5V5S - chains A and C of the 12 polymer chains in the assembly; structure by electron microscopy, 6.50 A resolution (low resolution: residue-level contacts below are approximate; hydrogen-bond / salt-bridge calls are withheld).

[Chain A (and C)]
Name: Outer membrane protein TolC
Organism: Escherichia coli
Notes: chain C of this document is another copy of the same molecule, construct and numbering; everything in this record applies to it too
Reference sequence: P02930 (TOLC_ECOLI); residues 1-442 here correspond to UniProt positions 23-464 (UniProt number = residue number + 22)
Chain sequence (442 residues; row label = number of the first residue in the row):
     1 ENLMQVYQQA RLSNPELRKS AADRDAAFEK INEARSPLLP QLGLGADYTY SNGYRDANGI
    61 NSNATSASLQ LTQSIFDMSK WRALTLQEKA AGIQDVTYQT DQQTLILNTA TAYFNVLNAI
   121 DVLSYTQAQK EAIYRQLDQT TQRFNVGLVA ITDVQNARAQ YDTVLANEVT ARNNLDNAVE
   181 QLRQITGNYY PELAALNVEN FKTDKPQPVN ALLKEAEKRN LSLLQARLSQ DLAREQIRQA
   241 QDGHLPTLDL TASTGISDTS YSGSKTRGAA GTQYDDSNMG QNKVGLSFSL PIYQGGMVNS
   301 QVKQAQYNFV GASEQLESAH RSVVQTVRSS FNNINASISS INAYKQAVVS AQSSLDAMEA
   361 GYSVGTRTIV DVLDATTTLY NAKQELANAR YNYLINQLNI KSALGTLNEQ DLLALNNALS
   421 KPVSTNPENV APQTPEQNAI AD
Unresolved in the structure: 429-442
Modified positions: Mse4, Mse78, Mse279, Mse297, Mse358 (selenomethionine; parent Met)
From the paper describing this entry:
  - self-association interface (contacts with another copy of this molecule); pairs are residue here / residue on that copy: D153-R367 (hydrogen bond)
  - contacts within the chain: Y362-R367

[Interface between chain A and chain C]
Contacting residue pairs (113; chain A residue first):
  G255(A) - Y54(C)
  I256(A) - Y54(C)
  D258(A) - R55(C)
  D276(A) - D56(C)
  S277(A) - D56(C)
  N278(A) - Y54(C)
  N278(A) - R55(C)
  N278(A) - D56(C)
  Mse279(A) - Y54(C)
  Mse279(A) - R55(C)
  Mse279(A) - A57(C)
  G280(A) - N52(C)
  G280(A) - G53(C)
  G280(A) - Y54(C)
  Q281(A) - Y50(C)
  Q281(A) - S51(C)
  Q281(A) - N52(C)
  Q281(A) - Y54(C)
  N282(A) - Y50(C)
  N282(A) - S51(C)
  N282(A) - N52(C)
  K283(A) - Y50(C)
  V284(A) - Y48(C)
  V284(A) - T49(C)
  V284(A) - Y50(C)
  G285(A) - Y48(C)
  L286(A) - A46(C)
  L286(A) - D47(C)
  S287(A) - A46(C)
  F288(A) - L44(C)
  F288(A) - G45(C)
  F288(A) - A46(C)
  S289(A) - L44(C)
  L290(A) - L42(C)
  L290(A) - G43(C)
  L290(A) - L44(C)
  I292(A) - L42(C)
  I292(A) - G43(C)
  I292(A) - L44(C)
  I292(A) - L69(C)
  Y293(A) - L39(C)
  Y293(A) - P40(C)
  Y293(A) - Q41(C)
  Y293(A) - L42(C)
  Q294(A) - Q41(C)
  G295(A) - S36(C)
  G295(A) - L39(C)
  G295(A) - Q41(C)
  G296(A) - S36(C)
  Mse297(A) - E33(C)
  Mse297(A) - S36(C)
  Mse297(A) - P37(C)
  S300(A) - E29(C)
  S300(A) - E33(C)
  Q301(A) - E33(C)
  K303(A) - E29(C)
  Q304(A) - A26(C)
  Q304(A) - E29(C)
  Q304(A) - K30(C)
  Q304(A) - E33(C)
  Y307(A) - A22(C)
  Y307(A) - D25(C)
  Y307(A) - A26(C)
  V310(A) - A22(C)
  G311(A) - K19(C)
  E314(A) - P15(C)
  E314(A) - R18(C)
  E314(A) - K19(C)
  Q315(A) - K19(C)
  E317(A) - P15(C)
  S318(A) - P15(C)
  S318(A) - E16(C)
  R321(A) - S13(C)
  R321(A) - P15(C)
  R321(A) - R183(C)
  R321(A) - Q184(C)
  R321(A) - I185(C)
  R321(A) - T186(C)
  R321(A) - G187(C)
  V324(A) - E180(C)
  Q325(A) - E180(C)
  Q325(A) - Q181(C)
  Q325(A) - Q184(C)
  R328(A) - E180(C)
  R328(A) - R183(C)
  S329(A) - N177(C)
  N332(A) - N173(C)
  N332(A) - D176(C)
  N333(A) - N173(C)
  A336(A) - V169(C)
  A336(A) - N173(C)
  S340(A) - V169(C)
  S340(A) - T170(C)
  A343(A) - D162(C)
  Q346(A) - R158(C)
  Q346(A) - D162(C)
  A347(A) - D162(C)
  S350(A) - Q155(C)
  S350(A) - R158(C)
  S350(A) - A159(C)
  S350(A) - D162(C)
  S353(A) - Q155(C)
  S354(A) - T152(C)
  S354(A) - Q155(C)
  S354(A) - N156(C)
  A357(A) - I151(C)
  A357(A) - T152(C)
  Mse358(A) - T152(C)
  Mse358(A) - N156(C)
  R367(A) - D153(C)
  R367(A) - T368(C)
  R367(A) - V370(C)
  T378(A) - Q160(C)
Interface residues without a listed pair, chain A (60 interface residues in all): T254, S257, S339, A351, L355, A375
Interface residues without a listed pair, chain C (57 interface residues in all): A166

[Overview]
Chain A and chain C form an interface of 60 and 57 residues respectively. The paper reports a self-association
interface involving D153(A) and R367(A); contacts within the chain involving Y362(A) and R367(A).
Chain A and chain C are both Outer membrane protein TolC (Escherichia coli); the structure, multi-drug efflux;
membrane transport; RND superfamily; Drug resistance, was determined by electron microscopy, deposited
together with 5O66, 5NG5 and 5NC5.
